PDB entry 5FGH | X-ray diffraction, 2.80 A resolution | chains F and G of the 28 polymer chains in the assembly

Chain F:
Name: Probable proteasome subunit alpha type-7
Source organism: Saccharomyces cerevisiae (strain ATCC 204508 / S288c)
Notes: EC 3.4.25.1
Reference sequence: P21242 (PSA7_YEAST); residues -3 to 284 here correspond to UniProt positions 1-288 (UniProt number = residue number + 4)
Chain sequence (288 residues; each row starts with the number of its first residue; numbers below 1 keep their minus sign (Met-3 is residue -3)):
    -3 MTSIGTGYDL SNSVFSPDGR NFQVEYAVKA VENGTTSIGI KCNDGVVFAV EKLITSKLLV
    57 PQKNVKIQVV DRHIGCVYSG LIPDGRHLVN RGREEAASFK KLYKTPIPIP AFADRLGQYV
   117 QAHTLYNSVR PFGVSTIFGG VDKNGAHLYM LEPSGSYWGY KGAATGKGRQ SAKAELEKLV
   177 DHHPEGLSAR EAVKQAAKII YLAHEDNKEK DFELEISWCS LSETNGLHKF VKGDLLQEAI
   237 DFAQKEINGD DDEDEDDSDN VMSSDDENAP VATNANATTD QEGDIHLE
Disordered / not traced: -3 to 1, 245-284
Curated features (UniProtKB/Swiss-Prot):
  - modified residue: Thr-2 (N-acetylthreonine)

Chain G:
Name: Proteasome subunit alpha type-1
Source organism: Saccharomyces cerevisiae (strain ATCC 204508 / S288c)
Notes: EC 3.4.25.1
Reference sequence: P21243 (PSA1_YEAST); residues -8 to 243 here correspond to UniProt positions 1-252 (UniProt number = residue number + 9)
Chain sequence (252 residues; each row starts with the number of its first residue; numbers below 1 keep their minus sign (Met-8 is residue -8)):
    -8 MSGAAAASAA GYDRHITIFS PEGRLYQVEY AFKATNQTNI NSLAVRGKDC TVVISQKKVP
    52 DKLLDPTTVS YIFCISRTIG MVVNGPIPDA RNAALRAKAE AAEFRYKYGY DMPCDVLAKR
   112 MANLSQIYTQ RAYMRPLGVI LTFVSVDEEL GPSIYKTDPA GYYVGYKATA TGPKQQEITT
   172 NLENHFKKSK IDHINEESWE KVVEFAITHM IDALGTEFSK NDLEVGVATK DKFFTLSAEN
   232 IEERLVAIAE QD
Disordered / not traced: -8 to 1, 243
Ion coordination: Mg2+: Thr8, Arg122, Met125

How chain F and chain G interact:
Pairs across the interface (63; chain F residue first):
  Thr2(F) - His6(G)
  Gly3(F) - His6(G)
  Tyr4(F) - Arg5(G)
  Tyr4(F) - His6(G)
  Tyr4(F) - Tyr21(G)
  Ser9(F) - Arg126(G)
  Val10(F) - His6(G)
  Val10(F) - Gln18(G)
  Phe11(F) - Gln18(G)  hydrogen bond (backbone-side chain)
  Phe11(F) - Tyr21(G)
  Phe11(F) - Ala22(G)  hydrophobic
  Phe11(F) - Ala25(G)  hydrophobic
  Phe11(F) - Arg126(G)
  Phe11(F) - Pro127(G)
  Ser12(F) - Tyr21(G)
  Pro13(F) - Tyr21(G)  hydrophobic
  Pro13(F) - Lys24(G)  hydrogen bond (backbone-side chain)
  Asp14(F) - Lys24(G)
  Gly15(F) - Tyr21(G)
  Gly15(F) - Ala25(G)
  Lys37(F) - Asp56(G)  salt bridge
  Asp110(F) - Arg82(G)
  Gln114(F) - Arg82(G)  hydrogen bond (side chain-backbone)
  Gln114(F) - Asn83(G)
  Gln114(F) - Leu86(G)
  Gln117(F) - Pro79(G)
  Gln117(F) - Asp80(G)
  Gln117(F) - Asn83(G)  hydrogen bond
  Gln117(F) - Arg126(G)  hydrogen bond
  Thr120(F) - Arg126(G)  hydrogen bond (backbone-side chain)
  Leu121(F) - Tyr124(G)
  Leu121(F) - Arg126(G)
  Leu121(F) - Leu128(G)  hydrophobic
  Tyr122(F) - Tyr124(G)
  Tyr122(F) - Met125(G)  hydrophobic
  Ser150(F) - Pro79(G)
  Gly151(F) - Pro79(G)
  Ser152(F) - Ile78(G)
  Ser152(F) - Pro79(G)
  Tyr153(F) - Arg82(G)  hydrogen bond (backbone-side chain)
  Trp154(F) - Leu55(G)  hydrophobic
  Trp154(F) - Thr59(G)
  Trp154(F) - Val60(G)  hydrophobic
  Trp154(F) - Ser61(G)
  Trp154(F) - Tyr62(G)
  Trp154(F) - Ile78(G)  hydrophobic
  Trp154(F) - Arg82(G)
  Gly155(F) - Leu55(G)
  Gly155(F) - Asp56(G)  hydrogen bond (backbone-backbone)
  Gly155(F) - Thr59(G)  hydrogen bond (backbone-side chain)
  Tyr156(F) - Leu54(G)
  Tyr156(F) - Leu55(G)
  Tyr156(F) - Asp56(G)
  Lys157(F) - Lys53(G)
  Lys157(F) - Leu54(G)  hydrogen bond (backbone-backbone)
  Lys157(F) - Leu55(G)
  Gly158(F) - Leu54(G)  hydrogen bond (backbone-backbone)
  Lys169(F) - Leu54(G)
  Leu172(F) - Leu54(G)  hydrophobic
  Glu173(F) - Lys53(G)
  Glu173(F) - Leu54(G)
  Val176(F) - Leu54(G)  hydrophobic
  Asp177(F) - Lys53(G)  salt bridge
Other interface residues (no listed pair), chain F (32 interface residues in all): Tyr145
Other interface residues (no listed pair), chain G (29 interface residues in all): Asp52, Pro57, Gly129

Summary:
32 residues of chain F face 29 of chain G across their interface; the contacts include 11 hydrogen bonds and 2
salt bridges. Among the polar pairs are Lys37(F)-Asp56(G), Asp177(F)-Lys53(G) and Phe11(F)-Gln18(G). Thr8(G),
Arg122(G) and Met125(G) form the Mg2+ site.
Here chain F is Probable proteasome subunit alpha type-7 and chain G is Proteasome subunit alpha type-1, both
from Saccharomyces cerevisiae (strain ATCC 204508 / S288c). Entry 5FGH (Yeast 20S proteasome beta5-K33A mutant
(propeptide expressed in trans) in complex with MG132) was determined by X-ray diffraction together with 5CZ4,
5CZ5, 5CZ6, 5CZ7, 5CZ8, 5CZ9 and 16 further entries from the same study.
